7ZU6 - chain AAA; structure by X-ray diffraction, 1.18 A resolution.

# Chain AAA
Molecule: Lysozyme
From: Gallus gallus
Notes: EC 3.2.1.17
Reference sequence: P00698 (LYSC_CHICK); residues 1-129 here correspond to UniProt positions 19-147 (UniProt number = residue number + 18)
Chain sequence (129 residues; row label = number of the first residue in the row):
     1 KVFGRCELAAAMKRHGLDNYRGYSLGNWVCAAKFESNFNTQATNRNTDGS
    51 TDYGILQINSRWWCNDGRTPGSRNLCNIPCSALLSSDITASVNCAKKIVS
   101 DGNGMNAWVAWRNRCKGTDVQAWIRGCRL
Curated features (UniProtKB/Swiss-Prot):
  - active site: E35, D52
  - binding site (substrate): D101
Disulfide bonds: C6-C127, C30-C115, C64-C80, C76-C94
Metal / ion sites: Na+: S60, C64, S72, R73; cyclo-tetrametavanadate V near S86 (its only coordinating residue here)
Residues lining bound ligands:
  - cyclo-tetrametavanadate (V4O): K1, V2, T40, Q41, S86
  - bis(oxidanyl)vanadium (VVB): G4, R5, C6, E7
Reported in the primary citation:
  - binding site for cyclo-tetrametavanadate: K1, V2, Q41, N65, S86

# Overview
Ligands of chain AAA: cyclo-tetrametavanadate and bis(oxidanyl)vanadium. S60, C64, S72 and R73 coordinate Na+.
UniProt lists active-site residues E35 and D52 and substrate-binding residue D101. From the paper: a binding
site for cyclo-tetrametavanadate at K1, V2 and Q41 among others.
Chain AAA is Lysozyme (Gallus gallus); the structure, Polyoxidovanadate interaction with proteins: crystal
structure of lysozyme bound to tetra-vanadate ion (structure 1), was determined by X-ray diffraction.
